8ZYD - chains A and B of the 4 polymer chains in the assembly; structure by electron microscopy, 3.04 A resolution.

== Chain A ==
Protein: Cysteine synthase A
From: Escherichia coli
Notes: EC 2.5.1.47
Reference sequence: P0ABK6 (CYSK_ECO57); residues 1-323 here = UniProt positions 1-323
Sequence (323 residues; row label = number of the first residue in the row):
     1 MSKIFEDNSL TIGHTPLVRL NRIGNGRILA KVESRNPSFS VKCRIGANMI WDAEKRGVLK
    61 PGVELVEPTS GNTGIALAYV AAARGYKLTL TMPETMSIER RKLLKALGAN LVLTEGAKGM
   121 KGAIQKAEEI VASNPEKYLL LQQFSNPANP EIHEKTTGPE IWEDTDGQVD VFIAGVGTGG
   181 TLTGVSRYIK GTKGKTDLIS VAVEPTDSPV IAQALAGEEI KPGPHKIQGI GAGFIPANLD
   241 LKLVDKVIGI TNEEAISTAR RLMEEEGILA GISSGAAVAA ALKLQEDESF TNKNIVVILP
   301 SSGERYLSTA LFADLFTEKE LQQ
Disordered / not traced: 1, 315-323
Modified residues: Lys42 ((2S)-2-amino-6-[[3-hydroxy-2-methyl-5-(phosphonooxymethyl)pyridin-4-yl]methylideneamino]hexanoic acid; LLP)
Curated features (UniProtKB/Swiss-Prot):
  - binding site (hydrogen sulfide): Asn8, Arg35, Leu269
  - binding site (pyridoxal 5'-phosphate): Asn72, Gly177 to Thr181, Ser273
  - modified residue: Lys42 (N6-(pyridoxal phosphate)lysine)

== Chain B ==
Protein: tRNA nuclease CdiA
From: Escherichia coli 536
Notes: EC 3.1.-.-; engineered mutation(s): H178A
Reference sequence: Q0T963 (CDIA_ECOL5); residues 1-227 here correspond to UniProt positions 3016-3242 (UniProt number = residue number + 3015)
Sequence (234 residues; each row starts with the number of its first residue; numbers below 1 keep their minus sign (Met-6 is residue -6)):
    -6 MHHHHHHVEN NALSLVARGC AVAAPCRTKV AEQLLEIGAK AGMAGLAGAA VKDMADRMTS
    54 DELEHLITLQ MMGNDEITTK YLSSLHDKYG SGAASNPNIG KDLTDAEKVE LGGSGSGTGT
   114 PPPSENDPKQ QNEKTVDKLN QKQESAIKKI DNTIKNALKD HDIIGTLKDM DGKPVPKENG
   174 GYWDAMQEMQ NTLRGLRNHA DTLKNVNNPE AQAAYGRATD AINKIESALK GYGI
Disordered / not traced: -6 to 126
Construct notes: initiating methionine (-6); expression tag (-5 to 0); conflict Ala178 (His3193 in Q0T963)
Bound ions: Mg2+ near Asp155 (its only coordinating residue here)
Curated features (UniProtKB/Swiss-Prot):
  - motif: Val1 to Asn4 (VENN CT cleavage motif)
  - active site: Asp155, Glu181
What the authors report for this chain:
  - catalytic residues: Asp155, Trp176 (proposed by the authors, not directly observed)
  - mutagenesis - D155A, I157A, L160A, K161A, D164A, K166A, K170A, W176A, Q183A, Y225A: decreased catalytic activity

== How chain A and chain B interact ==
Residue-residue contacts (58):
  Thr69(A) with Ile227(B), hydrogen bond (side chain-backbone)
  Ser70(A) with Tyr225(B); Gly226(B), hydrogen bond (side chain-backbone); Ile227(B)
  Gly71(A) with Gly226(B); Ile227(B)
  Thr73(A) with Ile227(B), hydrogen bond (side chain-backbone)
  Thr95(A) with Ile157(B); Leu160(B); Lys161(B); Lys166(B), hydrogen bond (backbone-side chain); Tyr225(B), hydrogen bond
  Met96(A) with Lys166(B)
  Gly116(A) with Ile157(B); Leu160(B)
  Ala117(A) with Asp153(B); Ile156(B); Ile157(B)
  Lys118(A) with Ser220(B); Ala221(B)
  Gly119(A) with Ala221(B)
  Met120(A) with Ser220(B); Ala221(B); Lys223(B); Gly224(B); Tyr225(B), hydrophobic
  Lys121(A) with Ser220(B), hydrogen bond (backbone-backbone)
  Gln143(A) with Ile227(B)
  Phe144(A) with Ile227(B), hydrophobic
  Gly177(A) with Ile227(B)
  Thr178(A) with Ile227(B)
  Asp207(A) with Gln183(B)
  Lys221(A) with Arg190(B)
  Pro222(A) with Leu186(B); Arg190(B), hydrogen bond (backbone-side chain); Glu219(B)
  Gly223(A) with Gln183(B); Leu222(B)
  Pro224(A) with Thr159(B); Met179(B); Gln183(B); Leu186(B); Leu222(B)
  His225(A) with Met163(B); Met179(B)
  Lys226(A) with Asp162(B), salt bridge; Met163(B); Met179(B)
  Gln228(A) with Asp164(B); Gly226(B)
  Gly229(A) with Gly226(B); Ile227(B)
  Ala232(A) with Lys223(B); Gly224(B), hydrogen bond (backbone-backbone); Ile227(B), hydrophobic
  Gly233(A) with Lys223(B)
  Phe234(A) with Lys223(B)
  Thr309(A) with Asp164(B)
Other interface residues (no listed pair), chain A (37 interface residues in all): Lys42, Asn72, Ile220, Ile230, Gly231, Asn252, Ser308, Ala310
Other interface residues (no listed pair), chain B (27 interface residues in all): Gly165, Pro167, Met182, Arg187

== Overview ==
Chain A and chain B form an interface of 37 and 27 residues respectively; the contacts include 8 hydrogen
bonds and 1 salt bridge. Polar pairs include Lys226(A)-Asp162(B), Thr69(A)-Ile227(B) and Ser70(A)-Gly226(B).
From the paper: catalytic residues Asp155(B) and Trp176(B); D155A, I157A and L160A of chain B, among others,
reduce catalytic activity; 10 substitutions were tested in all.
Chain A is Cysteine synthase A (Escherichia coli) and chain B is tRNA nuclease CdiA (Escherichia coli 536);
the structure, Cryo-EM structure of uropathogenic Escherichia coli CysK:CdiA:tRNA complex B, was determined by
electron microscopy, deposited together with 8ZYC.
